2PFF - chains D and E of the 9 polymer chains in the assembly; structure by X-ray diffraction, 4.00 A resolution.

[Chain D]
Name: Fatty acid synthase subunit alpha
Organism: Saccharomyces cerevisiae
Notes: EC 2.3.1.86
Reference sequence: P19097 (FAS2_YEAST); residues 671-1744 carry their UniProt numbers (1074 of 1688 residues fall inside the UniProt entry; the rest is not from it)
Sequence (1688 residues; numbered 137 to 1887; 63 numbers in that range are skipped by the numbering (no residue carries them; nothing is unmodelled there); the number before each row is that of its first residue; X marks 614 residues of unknown identity (built as UNK)):
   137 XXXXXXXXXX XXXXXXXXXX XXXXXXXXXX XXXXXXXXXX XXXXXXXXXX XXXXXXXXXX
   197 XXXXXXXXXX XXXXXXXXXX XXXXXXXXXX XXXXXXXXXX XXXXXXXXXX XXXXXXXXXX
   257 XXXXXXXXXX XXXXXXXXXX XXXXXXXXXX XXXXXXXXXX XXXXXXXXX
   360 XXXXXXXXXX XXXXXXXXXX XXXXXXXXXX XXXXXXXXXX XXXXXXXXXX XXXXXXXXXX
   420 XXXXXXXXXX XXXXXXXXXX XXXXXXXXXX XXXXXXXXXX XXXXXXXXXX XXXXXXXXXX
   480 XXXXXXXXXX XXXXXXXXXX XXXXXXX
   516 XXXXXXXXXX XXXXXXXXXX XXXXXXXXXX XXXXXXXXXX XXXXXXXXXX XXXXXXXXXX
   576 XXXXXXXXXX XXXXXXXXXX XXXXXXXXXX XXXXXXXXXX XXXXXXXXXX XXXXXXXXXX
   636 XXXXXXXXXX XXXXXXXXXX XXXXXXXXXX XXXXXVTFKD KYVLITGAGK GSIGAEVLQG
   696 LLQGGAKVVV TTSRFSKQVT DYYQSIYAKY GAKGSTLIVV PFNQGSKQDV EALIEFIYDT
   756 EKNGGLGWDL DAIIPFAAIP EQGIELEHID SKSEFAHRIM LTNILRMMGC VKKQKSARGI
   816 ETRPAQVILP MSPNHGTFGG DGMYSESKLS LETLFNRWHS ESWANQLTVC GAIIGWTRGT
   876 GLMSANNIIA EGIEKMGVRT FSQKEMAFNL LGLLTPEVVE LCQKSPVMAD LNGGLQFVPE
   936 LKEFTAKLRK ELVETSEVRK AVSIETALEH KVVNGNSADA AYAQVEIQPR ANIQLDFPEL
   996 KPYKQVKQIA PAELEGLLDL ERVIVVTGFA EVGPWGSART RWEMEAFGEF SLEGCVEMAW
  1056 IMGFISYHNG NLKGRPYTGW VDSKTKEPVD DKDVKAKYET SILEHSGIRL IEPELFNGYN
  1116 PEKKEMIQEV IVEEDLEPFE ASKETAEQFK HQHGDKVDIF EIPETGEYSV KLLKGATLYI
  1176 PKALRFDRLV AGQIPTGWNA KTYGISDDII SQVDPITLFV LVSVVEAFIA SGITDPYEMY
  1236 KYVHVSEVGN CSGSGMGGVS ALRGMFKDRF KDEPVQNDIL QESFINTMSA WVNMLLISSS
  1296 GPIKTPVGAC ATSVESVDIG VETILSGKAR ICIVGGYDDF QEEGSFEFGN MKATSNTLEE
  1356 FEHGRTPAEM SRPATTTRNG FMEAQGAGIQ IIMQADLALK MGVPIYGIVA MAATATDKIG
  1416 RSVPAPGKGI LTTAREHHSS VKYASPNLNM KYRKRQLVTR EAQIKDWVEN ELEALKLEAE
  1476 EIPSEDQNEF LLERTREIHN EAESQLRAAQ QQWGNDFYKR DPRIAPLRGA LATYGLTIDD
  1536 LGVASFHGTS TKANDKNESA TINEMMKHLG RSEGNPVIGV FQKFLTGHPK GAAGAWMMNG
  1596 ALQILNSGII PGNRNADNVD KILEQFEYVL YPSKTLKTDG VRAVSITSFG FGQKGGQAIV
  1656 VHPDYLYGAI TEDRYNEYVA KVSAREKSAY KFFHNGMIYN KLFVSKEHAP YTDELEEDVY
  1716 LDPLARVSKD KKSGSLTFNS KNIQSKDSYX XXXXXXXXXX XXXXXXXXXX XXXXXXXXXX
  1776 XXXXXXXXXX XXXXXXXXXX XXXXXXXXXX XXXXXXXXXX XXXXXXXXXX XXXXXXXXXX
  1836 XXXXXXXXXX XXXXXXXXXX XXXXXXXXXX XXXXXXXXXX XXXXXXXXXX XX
Unresolved in the structure: 979-983
Swiss-Prot annotation at these positions:
  - active site (For beta-ketoacyl synthase activity): C1305, H1542, H1583
  - modified residue (Phosphoserine): S958, S1440

[Chain E]
Name: Fatty acid synthase subunit beta
Organism: Saccharomyces cerevisiae
Notes: EC 2.3.1.86
Reference sequence: P07149 (FAS1_YEAST); residues 1-1940 carry their UniProt numbers (817 of 2006 residues fall inside the UniProt entry; the rest is not from it)
Sequence (2006 residues; row label = number of the first residue in the row; note: 45 numbers in that range are skipped by the numbering (no residue carries them; nothing is unmodelled there); X marks 1188 residues of unknown identity (built as UNK)):
     1 MDAYSTRPLT LSHGSLEHVL LVPTASFFIA SQLQEQFNKI LPEPTEGFAA DDEPTTPAEL
    61 VGKFLGYVSS LVEPSKVGQF DQVLNLCLTE FENCYLEGND IHALAAKLLQ ENDTTLVKTK
   121 ELIKNYITAR IMAKRPFDKK SNSALFRAVG EGNAQLVAIF GGQGNTDDYF EELRDLYQTY
   181 HVLVGDLIKF SAETLSELIR TTLDAEKVFT QGLNILEWLE NPSNTPDKDY LLSIPISCPL
   241 IGVIQLAHYV VTAKLLGFTP GELRSYLKGA TGHSQGLVTA VAIAETDSWE SFFVSVRKAI
   301 TVLFFIGVRC YEAYPNTSLP PSILEDSLEN NEGVPSPMLS ISNLTQEQVQ DYVNKTNSHL
   361 PAGKQVEISL VNGAKNLVVS GPPQSLYGLN LTLRKAKAPS GLDQSRIPFS ERKLKFSNRF
   421 LPVASPFHSH LLVPASDLIN KDLVKNNVSF NAKDIQIPVY DTFDGSDLRV LSGSISERIV
   481 DCIIRLPVKW ETTTQFKATH ILDFGPGGAS GLGVLTHRNK DGTGVRVIVA GTLDINPDDD
   541 YGFKQXXXXX XXXXXXXXXX XXXXXXXXXX XXXXXXXXXX XXXXXXXXXX XXXXXXXXXX
   601 XXXXXXXXXX XXXXXXXXXX XXXXXXXXXX XXXXXXXXXX XXXXXXXXXX XXXXXXXXXX
   661 XXXXXXXXXX XXXXXXXXXX XXXXXXXXXX XXXXXXXXXX XXXXXXXXXX XXXXXXXXXX
   721 XXXXXXXXXX XXXXXXXXXX XXXXXXXXXX XXXXXXXXXX XXXXXXXXXX XXXXXXXXXX
   781 XXXXXXXXXX XXXXXXXXXX XXXXXXXXXX XXXXXXXXXX XXXXXXXXXX XXXXXXXXXX
   841 XXXXXXXXXX XXXXXXXXXX XXXXXXXXXX XXXXXXXXXX XXXXXXXXXX XXXXXXXXXX
   901 XXXXXXXXXX XXXXXXXXXX XXXXXXXXXX XXXXXXXXXX XXXXXXXXXX XXXXXXXXXX
   961 XXXXXXXXXX XXXXXXXXXX XXXXXXXXXX XXXXXXXXXX XXXXXXXXXX XXXXXXXXXX
  1021 XXXXXXXXXX XXXXXXXXXX XXXXXXXXXX XXXXXXXXXX XXXXXXXXXX XXXXXXXXXX
  1081 XXXXXXXXXX
  1136 XXXXXXXXXX XXXXXXXXXX XXXXXXXXXX XXXXXXXXXX XXXXXXXXXX XXXXXXXXXX
  1196 XXXXXXXXXX XXXXXXXXXX XXXXXXXXXX XXXXXXXXXX XXXXXXXXXX XXXXXXXXXX
  1256 XXXXXXXXXX XXXXXXXXXX XXXXXXXXXX XXXXXXXXXX XXXXXXXXXX XXXXXXXXXX
  1316 XXXXXXXXXX XXXXXXXXXX XXXXXXXXXX XXXXXXXXXX XXXXXXXXXX XXXXXXXXXX
  1376 XXXXXXXXXX XXXXXXXXXX XXXXXXXXXX XXXXXXXXXX XXXXXXXXXX XXXXXXXXXX
  1436 XXXXXXXXXX XXXXXXXXXX XXXXXXXXXX XXXXXXXXXX XXXXXXXXXX XXXXXXXXXX
  1496 XXXXXXXXXX XXXXXXXXXX XXXXXXXXXX XXXXXXXXXX XXXXXXXXXX XXXXXXXXXX
  1556 XXXXXXXXXX XXXXXXXXXX XXXXXXXXXX XXXXXXXXXX XXXXXXXXXX XXXXXXXXXX
  1616 XXXXXXXXXX XXXXXXXXXX XXXXXXXXXX XXXXXXXXXX XXXXXXXXXX XXXQGSQEQG
  1676 MGMDLYKTSK AAQDVWNRAD NHFKDTYGFS ILDIVINNPV NLTIHFGGEK GKRIRENYSA
  1736 MIFETIVDGK LKTEKIFKEI NEHSTSYTFR SEKGLLSATQ FTQPALTLME KAAFEDLKSK
  1796 GLIPADATFA GHSLGEYAAL ASLADVMSIE SLVEVVFYRG MTMQVAVPRD ELGRSNYGMI
  1856 AINPGRVAAS FSQEALQYVV ERVGKRTGWL VEIVNYNVEN QQYVAAGDLR ALDTVTNVLN
  1916 FIKLQKIDII ELQKSLSLEE VEGHLFXXXX XXXXXXXXXX XXXXXXXXXX XXXXXXXXXX
  1976 XXXXXXXXXX XXXXXXXXXX XXXXXXXXXX XXXXXXXXXX XXXXXXXXXX XXXXXXXXXX
  2036 XXXXXXXXXX XXXXXX
Swiss-Prot annotation at these positions:
  - active site: S274 (For acetyltransferase activity), S1808 (For malonyltransferase activity)
  - modified residue: M1 (N-acetylmethionine)

[Chain D / chain E interface]
Chain D residues in contact with chain E, 22 residues: E949, V953, E960, L963, E964, V967, V968, A975, A976, Y977, A978, P984, R985, A986, L990, Y1062, N1066, K1682, Y1685, H1689, N1690, I1693

[In short]
No residue of chain D is in contact with chain E. UniProt lists 3 active-site residues on chain D; active-site
residues S274(E) and S1808(E) on chain E.
Here chain D is Fatty acid synthase subunit alpha and chain E is Fatty acid synthase subunit beta, both from
Saccharomyces cerevisiae. Entry 2PFF (Structural Insights of Yeast Fatty Acid Synthase) was determined by
X-ray diffraction.
